PDB entry 4C4Z | X-ray diffraction, 2.06 A resolution | chains A and B

Chain A (and B):
Name: Bifunctional epoxide hydrolase 2
From: Homo sapiens
Notes: EC 3.3.2.10, 3.1.3.76; fragment: epoxide hydroxylase domain residues 230-555; chain B of this document is another copy of the same molecule, construct and numbering; everything in this record applies to it too
UniProtKB: P34913 (HYES_HUMAN); residues 230-555 here = UniProt positions 230-555
Sequence (326 residues; each row starts with the number of its first residue):
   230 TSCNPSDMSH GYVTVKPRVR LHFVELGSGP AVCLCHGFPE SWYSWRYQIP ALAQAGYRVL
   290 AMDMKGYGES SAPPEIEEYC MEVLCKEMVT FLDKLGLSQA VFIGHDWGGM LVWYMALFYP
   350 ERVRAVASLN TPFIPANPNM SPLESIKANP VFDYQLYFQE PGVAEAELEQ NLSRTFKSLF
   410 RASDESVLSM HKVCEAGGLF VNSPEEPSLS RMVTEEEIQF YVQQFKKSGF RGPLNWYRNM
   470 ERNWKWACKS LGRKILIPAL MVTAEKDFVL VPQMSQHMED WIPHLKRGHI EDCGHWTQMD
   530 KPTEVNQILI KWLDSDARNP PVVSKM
Not modelled in the structure: 548-555
Swiss-Prot annotation at these positions:
  - motif: S553 to M555 (Microbody targeting signal)
  - active site: D335 (Nucleophile), Y466 (Proton donor), H524 (Proton acceptor)
  - binding site (substrate): Y383
  - modified residue: S370 (Phosphoserine), K421 (N6-succinyllysine), K455 (N6-succinyllysine), K554 (N6-succinyllysine)
  - lipidation: C522 (S-(15-deoxy-Delta12,14-prostaglandin J2-9-yl)cysteine)
  - natural variant: R287 (R287Q: No effect on phosphatase activity), E470 (E470G: No effect on phosphatase activity and epoxyde hydrolase activity)
  - mutagenesis: C522 (C522S: Loss of S-(15-deoxy-Delta12,14-prostaglandin J2-9-yl)cysteine-induced inhibition of epoxide hydrolase activity)
Small-molecule neighbours: 1-ethyl-3-naphthalen-1-ylurea (W9L): F267, D335, W336, Y383, Q384, L408, M419, Y466, D496, V498, L499, H524, W525

How chain A and chain B interact:
Residue-residue contacts (40):
  S235(A) - T243(B)
  D236(A) - K323(B)  salt bridge
  S238(A) - Y241(B)
  S238(A) - V242(B)
  S238(A) - F252(B)
  S238(A) - L324(B)
  H239(A) - H239(B)
  H239(A) - G240(B)
  H239(A) - Y241(B)  hydrogen bond (backbone-backbone)
  G240(A) - H239(B)
  Y241(A) - S238(B)
  Y241(A) - H239(B)  hydrogen bond (backbone-backbone)
  Y241(A) - Y241(B)  hydrophobic
  V242(A) - S238(B)
  T243(A) - S235(B)
  F252(A) - S238(B)
  E254(A) - E254(B)
  E254(A) - R287(B)  salt bridge
  E254(A) - L324(B)
  L255(A) - K323(B)
  L255(A) - L324(B)
  L255(A) - G325(B)
  G256(A) - R287(B)  hydrogen bond (backbone-side chain)
  G256(A) - L324(B)  hydrogen bond (backbone-backbone)
  G256(A) - G325(B)
  S257(A) - G325(B)
  S257(A) - L326(B)
  R287(A) - E254(B)  salt bridge
  R287(A) - G256(B)  hydrogen bond (side chain-backbone)
  R287(A) - R287(B)
  K323(A) - S235(B)
  K323(A) - D236(B)  salt bridge
  K323(A) - L255(B)
  L324(A) - S238(B)
  L324(A) - E254(B)
  L324(A) - L255(B)
  L324(A) - G256(B)  hydrogen bond (backbone-backbone)
  G325(A) - L255(B)
  G325(A) - G256(B)
  L326(A) - S257(B)
Also at the interface, not in a pair above, chain A (19 interface residues in all): M237
Also at the interface, not in a pair above, chain B (19 interface residues in all): M237

Overview:
Chain A and chain B each contribute 19 residues to their interface; the contacts include 6 hydrogen bonds and
4 salt bridges. Polar pairs include D236(A)-K323(B), E254(A)-R287(B) and G256(A)-R287(B). Bound to chain A:
1-ethyl-3-naphthalen-1-ylurea.
Both chains are Bifunctional epoxide hydrolase 2 (Homo sapiens). Entry 4C4Z (Crystal structure of human
bifunctional epoxide hydroxylase 2 complexed with A8) was determined by X-ray diffraction together with 4C4X
and 4C4Y from the same study.
